Entry 1C5D (X-ray diffraction, 2.40 A resolution); this record covers chains L and H of the 4 polymer chains in the assembly.

[Chain L]
Molecule: Monoclonal antibody against the main immunogenic region of the human muscle acetylcholine receptor
From: Rattus norvegicus
Notes: fragment: fab fragment, heavy chain; antibody fragment or engineered binder
Chain sequence (213 residues; numbered 1 to 213; the number before each row is that of its first residue):
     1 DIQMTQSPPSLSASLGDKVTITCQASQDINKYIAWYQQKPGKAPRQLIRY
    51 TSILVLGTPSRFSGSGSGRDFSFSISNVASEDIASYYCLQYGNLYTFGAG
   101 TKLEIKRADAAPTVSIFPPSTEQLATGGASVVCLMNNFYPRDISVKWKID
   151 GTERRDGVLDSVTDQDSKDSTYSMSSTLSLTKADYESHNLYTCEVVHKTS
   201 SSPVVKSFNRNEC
Cystine bridges: Cys23-Cys88, Cys133-Cys193

[Chain H]
Molecule: Monoclonal antibody against the main immunogenic region of the human muscle acetylcholine receptor
From: Rattus norvegicus
Notes: fragment: fab fragment, light chain; antibody fragment or engineered binder
Chain sequence (215 residues; row label = number of the first residue in the row):
     1 EVKLLESGPGLVQPSQTLSLTCTVSGFPLTTNGVSWVRQPPGKGLEWIAA
    51 ISSGGSPYYNSALKSRLSINRDTSKSQVFLKMNSLQTEDTAIYFCTREDG
   101 WNYFDYWGPGTMVTVSSAQTTAPSVYPLAPGCGDTTSSTVTLGCLVKGYF
   151 PEPVTVTWNSGALSSDVHTFPAVLQSGLYTLTSSVTSSTWPSQTVTCNVA
   201 HPASSTKVDKKLERR
Not modelled in the structure: 215
Cystine bridges: Cys22-Cys95, Cys144-Cys197

[Interface between chain L and chain H]
Inter-chain disulfides: Cys213(L)-Cys132(H)
Contacting residue pairs (70):
  Asp1(L) with Asn60(H); Ser61(H), hydrogen bond (side chain-backbone)
  Tyr36(L) with Tyr103(H), hydrogen bond (side chain-backbone); Phe104(H), hydrogen bond (side chain-backbone); Trp107(H)
  Gln38(L) with Gln39(H), hydrogen bond
  Ala43(L) with Phe94(H), hydrophobic; Gly108(H)
  Pro44(L) with Leu45(H), hydrophobic; Trp107(H)
  Gln46(L) with Tyr103(H), hydrogen bond (side chain-backbone)
  Arg49(L) with Asn102(H)
  Tyr87(L) with Gln39(H), hydrogen bond; Lys43(H); Gly44(H); Leu45(H), hydrophobic
  Leu89(L) with Phe104(H), hydrophobic
  Tyr91(L) with Tyr103(H), hydrophobic
  Leu94(L) with Trp47(H), hydrophobic; Tyr58(H), hydrophobic; Tyr59(H)
  Tyr95(L) with Trp47(H); Glu98(H); Tyr103(H); Phe104(H), hydrophobic
  Phe97(L) with Val37(H), hydrophobic; Leu45(H), hydrophobic; Trp47(H); Phe104(H), hydrophobic; Trp107(H), hydrophobic
  Ser115(L) with Thr141(H), hydrogen bond
  Phe117(L) with Leu128(H); Ala129(H); Pro130(H); Thr141(H)
  Pro118(L) with Ala129(H); Cys132(H), hydrophobic
  Ser120(L) with Tyr126(H); Pro127(H)
  Glu122(L) with Lys210(H), salt bridge
  Gln123(L) with Tyr126(H)
  Thr126(L) with Tyr126(H)
  Ser130(L) with Leu145(H); Lys147(H)
  Val132(L) with Leu128(H), hydrophobic
  Asn136(L) with Thr141(H); Phe170(H); Ser184(H)
  Asn137(L) with His168(H), hydrogen bond
  Gly157(L) with Gln175(H)
  Val158(L) with Gln175(H)
  Leu159(L) with Val173(H); Gln175(H); Thr180(H)
  Asp160(L) with Val173(H)
  Ser161(L) with Phe170(H); Pro171(H), hydrogen bond (side chain-backbone); Val173(H)
  Val162(L) with Pro171(H)
  Ser173(L) with His168(H), hydrogen bond; Phe170(H)
  Met174(L) with Phe170(H)
  Ser175(L) with Phe170(H); Thr182(H), hydrogen bond
  Ser179(L) with Lys147(H), hydrogen bond
  Phe208(L) with Cys132(H), hydrophobic
  Asn209(L) with Cys132(H)
  Glu212(L) with Cys132(H); Gly133(H), hydrogen bond (side chain-backbone)
  Cys213(L) with Cys132(H), disulfide
Interface residues without a listed pair, chain L (45 interface residues in all): Lys42, Ala99, Ile116, Leu134, Thr163, Thr177, Ser207
Interface residues without a listed pair, chain H (43 interface residues in all): Ser35, Glu46, Ala50, Asp105, Asp134, Leu142, Leu174

[In short]
45 residues of chain L and 43 residues of chain H are in contact, with 1 disulfide bond, 13 hydrogen bonds and
1 salt bridge. Polar contacts include Glu122(L)-Lys210(H), Asp1(L)-Ser61(H) and Tyr36(L)-Tyr103(H).
Chain L is Monoclonal antibody against the main immunogenic region of the human muscle acetylcholine receptor
and chain H is Monoclonal antibody against the main immunogenic region of the human muscle acetylcholine
receptor, both from Rattus norvegicus; the structure, The crystal structure of the fab fragment of a rat
monoclonal antibody against the main immunogenic ..., was determined by X-ray diffraction.
